PDB entry 5V8F | electron microscopy, 3.90 A resolution | chains 4 and 7 of the 16 polymer chains in the assembly

== Chain 4 ==
Molecule: DNA replication licensing factor MCM4
From: Saccharomyces cerevisiae (strain ATCC 204508 / S288c)
Notes: EC 3.6.4.12
Reference sequence: P30665 (MCM4_YEAST); residues 1-933 here = UniProt positions 1-933
Chain sequence (933 residues; row label = number of the first residue in the row):
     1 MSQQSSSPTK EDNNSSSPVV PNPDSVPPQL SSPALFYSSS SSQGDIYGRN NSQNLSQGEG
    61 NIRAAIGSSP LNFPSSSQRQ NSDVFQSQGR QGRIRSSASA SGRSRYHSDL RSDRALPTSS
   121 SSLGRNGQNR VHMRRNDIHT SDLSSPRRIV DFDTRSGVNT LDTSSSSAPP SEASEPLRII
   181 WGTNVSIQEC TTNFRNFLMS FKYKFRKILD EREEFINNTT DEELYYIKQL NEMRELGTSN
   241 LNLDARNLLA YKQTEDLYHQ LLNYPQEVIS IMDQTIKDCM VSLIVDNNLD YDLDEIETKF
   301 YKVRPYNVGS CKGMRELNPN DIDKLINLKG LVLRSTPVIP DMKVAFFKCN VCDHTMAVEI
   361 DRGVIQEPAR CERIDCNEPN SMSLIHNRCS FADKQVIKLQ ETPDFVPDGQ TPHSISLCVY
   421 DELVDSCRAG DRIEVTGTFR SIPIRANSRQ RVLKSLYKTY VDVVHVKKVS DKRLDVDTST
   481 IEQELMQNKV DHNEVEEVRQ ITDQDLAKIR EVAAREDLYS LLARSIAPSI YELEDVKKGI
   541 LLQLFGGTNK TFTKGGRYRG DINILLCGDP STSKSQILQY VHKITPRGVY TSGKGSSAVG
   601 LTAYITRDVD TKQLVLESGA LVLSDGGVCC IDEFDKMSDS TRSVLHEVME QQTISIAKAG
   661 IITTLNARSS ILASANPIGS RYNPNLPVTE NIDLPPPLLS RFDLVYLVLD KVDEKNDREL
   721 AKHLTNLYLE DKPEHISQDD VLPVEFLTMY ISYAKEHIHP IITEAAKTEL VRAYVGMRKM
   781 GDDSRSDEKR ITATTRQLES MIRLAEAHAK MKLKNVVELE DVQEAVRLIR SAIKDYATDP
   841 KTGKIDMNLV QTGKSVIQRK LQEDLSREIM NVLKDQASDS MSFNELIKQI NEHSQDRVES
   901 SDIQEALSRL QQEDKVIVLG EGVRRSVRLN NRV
Not modelled in the structure: 1-177, 215-217, 847-853, 929-933
Curated features (UniProtKB/Swiss-Prot):
  - motif: Ser700 to Asp703 (Arginine finger)
  - binding site (ATP): Gly568 to Ser575
  - modified residue (Phosphoserine): Ser52, Ser56, Ser69
  - mutagenesis: Lys574 (K574A: Loss of MCM2-7 complex helicase activity)
Disulfides: Cys352-Cys371
Residues lining bound ligands:
  - ATP-gamma-S (AGS; phosphothiophosphoric acid-adenylate ester), molecule 1: Ser529, Ile530, Tyr531, Leu533, Pro570, Ser571, Thr572, Ser573, Lys574, Ser575, Gln576, Leu720
  - ATP-gamma-S (AGS), molecule 2: Tyr558, His646, Glu650, Gln651, Pro697, Arg701, Thr795, Arg796, Glu799

== Chain 7 ==
Molecule: DNA replication licensing factor MCM7
From: Saccharomyces cerevisiae (strain ATCC 204508 / S288c)
Notes: EC 3.6.4.12
Reference sequence: P38132 (MCM7_YEAST); numbering as in UniProt (aligned over 1-800)
Chain sequence (800 residues; row label = number of the first residue in the row):
     1 MSAALPSIQL PVDYNNLFNE ITDFLVTFKQ DTLSSDATRN ENEDENLDAE NIEQHLLEKG
    61 PKYMAMLQKV ANRELNSVII DLDDILQYQN EKFLQGTQAD DLVSAIQQNA NHFTELFCRA
   121 IDNNMPLPTK EIDYKDDVLD VILNQRRLRN ERMLSDRTNE IRSENLMDTT MDPPSSMNDA
   181 LREVVEDETE LFPPNLTRRY FLYFKPLSQN CARRYRKKAI SSKPLSVRQI KGDFLGQLIT
   241 VRGIITRVSD VKPAVEVIAY TCDQCGYEVF QEVNSRTFTP LSECTSEECS QNQTKGQLFM
   301 STRASKFSAF QECKIQELSQ QVPVGHIPRS LNIHVNGTLV RSLSPGDIVD VTGIFLPAPY
   361 TGFKALKAGL LTETYLEAQF VRQHKKKFAS FSLTSDVEER VMELITSGDV YNRLAKSIAP
   421 EIYGNLDVKK ALLLLLVGGV DKRVGDGMKI RGDINVCLMG DPGVAKSQLL KAICKISPRG
   481 VYTTGKGSSG VGLTAAVMKD PVTDEMILEG GALVLADNGI CCIDEFDKMD ESDRTAIHEV
   541 MEQQTISISK AGINTTLNAR TSILAAANPL YGRYNPRLSP LDNINLPAAL LSRFDILFLM
   601 LDIPSRDDDE KLAEHVTYVH MHNKQPDLDF TPVEPSKMRE YIAYAKTKRP VMSEAVNDYV
   661 VQAYIRLRQD SKREMDSKFS FGQATPRTLL GIIRLSQALA KLRLADMVDI DDVEEALRLV
   721 RVSKESLYQE TNKSKEDESP TTKIFTIIKK MLQETGKNTL SYENIVKTVR LRGFTMLQLS
   781 NCIQEYSYLN VWHLINEGNT
Not modelled in the structure: 1-3, 32-58, 97-100, 164-189, 387-392, 792-800
Curated features (UniProtKB/Swiss-Prot):
  - motif: Ser592 to Asp595 (Arginine finger)
  - binding site (ATP): Tyr423, Gly463, Ala465, Lys466, Ser467, Asn568, Arg593, Arg687
  - mutagenesis: Lys466 (K466A: Loss of MCM2-7 complex helicase activity)
Disulfides: Cys265-Cys289, Cys474-Cys522
Residues lining bound ligands:
  - ATP-gamma-S (AGS; phosphothiophosphoric acid-adenylate ester), molecule 1: Glu421, Ile422, Tyr423, Gly460, Asp461, Pro462, Gly463, Val464, Ala465, Lys466, Ser467, Gln468, Asp524, Ala567, Asn568, Leu612, Val616
  - ATP-gamma-S (AGS), molecule 2: Met448, Ile450, Ala589, Arg593, Pro686, Arg687, Leu690

== How chain 4 and chain 7 interact ==
Pairs across the interface (127):
  Trp181(4) with Arg146(7); Arg149(7)
  Gly182(4) with Ile142(7); Arg146(7), hydrogen bond (backbone-side chain)
  Thr183(4) with Ile142(7)
  Asn184(4) with Ile142(7); Gln145(7)
  Asp256(4) with Lys135(7), hydrogen bond (backbone-side chain)
  His259(4) with Lys135(7)
  Gln260(4) with Lys135(7)
  Asn263(4) with Val138(7); Arg303(7), hydrogen bond (backbone-side chain)
  Tyr264(4) with Ile142(7); Arg303(7)
  Met314(4) with Asp250(7)
  Arg315(4) with Asp250(7), salt bridge; Arg341(7)
  Leu317(4) with Val251(7)
  Pro319(4) with Val251(7), hydrophobic; Pro253(7), hydrophobic; Ala309(7), hydrophobic
  Ile322(4) with Pro253(7), hydrophobic
  Asp323(4) with Thr302(7); Arg303(7), hydrogen bond (backbone-side chain)
  Arg362(4) with Phe299(7)
  Asp408(4) with Thr556(7), hydrogen bond; Leu557(7), hydrogen bond (side chain-backbone); Asn558(7), hydrogen bond (side chain-backbone)
  Gly409(4) with Met506(7); Thr556(7), hydrogen bond (backbone-backbone)
  Gln410(4) with Thr555(7)
  Thr411(4) with Met506(7); Thr555(7)
  His413(4) with Asp250(7), salt bridge; Glu505(7), salt bridge
  Ser441(4) with Pro253(7); Thr302(7)
  Arg451(4) with Thr279(7), hydrogen bond; Pro280(7), hydrogen bond (side chain-backbone)
  Val452(4) with Phe278(7); Thr279(7)
  Leu453(4) with Thr277(7); Phe278(7), hydrogen bond (backbone-backbone); Pro280(7), hydrophobic
  Lys454(4) with Arg276(7); Phe278(7)
  Ser455(4) with Val255(7); Arg276(7), hydrogen bond (backbone-backbone); Phe278(7)
  Leu456(4) with Lys252(7); Pro253(7); Phe310(7), hydrophobic
  Tyr457(4) with Pro253(7), hydrogen bond (backbone-backbone); Met300(7), hydrogen bond; Phe307(7), hydrophobic
  Thr459(4) with Pro253(7)
  Ser529(4) with Met448(7)
  Pro570(4) with Ala589(7), hydrophobic
  Ser571(4) with Thr685(7); Pro686(7); Arg687(7)
  Gln576(4) with Met448(7); Lys449(7); Ile450(7)
  Gln579(4) with Glu542(7), hydrogen bond
  Tyr580(4) with Asp446(7), hydrogen bond (side chain-backbone); Gly447(7); Met448(7)
  Tyr590(4) with Ser547(7)
  Thr591(4) with Ser549(7)
  Ser592(4) with Glu539(7), hydrogen bond; Ser547(7)
  Gly593(4) with Thr535(7)
  Lys594(4) with Thr535(7)
  Gly595(4) with Ile548(7); Ser549(7)
  Ser596(4) with Ser549(7), hydrogen bond (side chain-backbone)
  Ser597(4) with Ser549(7)
  Gly600(4) with Ser549(7), hydrogen bond (backbone-side chain)
  Leu601(4) with Ser549(7)
  Tyr604(4) with Gly552(7)
  Ser618(4) with Gly552(7), hydrogen bond (side chain-backbone); Ile553(7), hydrogen bond (side chain-backbone); Asn554(7), hydrogen bond (backbone-side chain)
  Gly619(4) with Asn554(7)
  Ala620(4) with Ser549(7); Asn554(7)
  Leu623(4) with Asn554(7)
  Glu633(4) with Thr535(7), hydrogen bond; His538(7), salt bridge
  Lys636(4) with Glu531(7), salt bridge; Thr535(7)
  Asn676(4) with Ala589(7)
  Ser680(4) with Pro587(7); Ala588(7), hydrogen bond (side chain-backbone); Ala589(7), hydrogen bond (side chain-backbone)
  Asp710(4) with Arg668(7), salt bridge
  Lys711(4) with Arg668(7)
  Val712(4) with Lys672(7); Gln683(7)
  Glu714(4) with Ile665(7); Gln669(7), hydrogen bond
  Asp717(4) with Arg668(7), salt bridge
  Arg718(4) with Val661(7); Gln662(7); Ile665(7)
  Ala721(4) with Val661(7), hydrophobic; Leu689(7), hydrophobic
  Lys722(4) with Val661(7)
  Thr725(4) with Asn657(7)
  Leu727(4) with Lys442(7)
  Tyr728(4) with Lys442(7); Ile450(7); Met652(7); Leu690(7); Ile693(7), hydrophobic
  Leu729(4) with Val651(7); Met652(7); Glu654(7); Asn657(7)
  Glu730(4) with Lys442(7), hydrogen bond (backbone-side chain)
  Asp731(4) with Lys442(7), hydrogen bond (backbone-side chain)
  Pro733(4) with Lys442(7); Val444(7)
  Glu734(4) with Val444(7); Asp446(7)
  Ile736(4) with Val444(7), hydrophobic
Also at the interface, not in a pair above, chain 4 (86 interface residues in all): Arg178, Ile179, Glu255, Pro265, Glu316, Lys324, Pro407, Pro412, Ile530, Lys583, Val599, Arg681, Leu720, Lys732
Also at the interface, not in a pair above, chain 7 (86 interface residues in all): Val141, Asn150, Ala254, Asp263, Glu268, Val273, Ser308, Arg443, Lys499, Leu508, Ser532, Lys550, Ala551, Ser592, Ser653, Asp658, Tyr664, Gly682

== In short ==
The chain 4/chain 7 interface involves 86 residues from each chain; the contacts include 28 hydrogen bonds and
7 salt bridges. Polar contacts include Arg315(4)-Asp250(7), His413(4)-Asp250(7) and His413(4)-Glu505(7). One
ATP-gamma-S molecule is bound between chain 4 and chain 7. Chain 4 binds ATP-gamma-S.
Chain 4 is DNA replication licensing factor MCM4 and chain 7 is DNA replication licensing factor MCM7, both
from Saccharomyces cerevisiae (strain ATCC 204508 / S288c); the structure, Structural basis of MCM2-7
replicative helicase loading by ORC-Cdc6 and Cdt1, was determined by electron microscopy.
